PDB entry 7OBQ | electron microscopy, 3.90 A resolution | chains 1 and q of the 8 polymer chains in the assembly

Chain 1:
Molecule: Srp RNA
Source organism: Canis lupus familiaris
Sequence (249 nucleotides; row label = number of the first residue in the row):
    27 GCCGGGCGCG GUGGCGCGCG CCUGUAGUCC CAGCUACUCG GGAGGCUGAG GCAGGAGGAU
    87 CGCUUCGCUA UGCCGAUCGG GUGUCCGCAC UAAGUUCGGC AUCAAUAUGG UGACCUCCCG
   147 GGAGCGGGGG ACCACCAGGU UGCCUAAGGA GGGGUGAACC GGCCCAGGUC GGAAACGGAG
   207 CAGGUCAAAA CUCCCGUGCU GAUCAGUAGU GGGAUCGCGC CUGUGAAUAG CAUAGCGAGA
   267 CCCCGUCUC
Not modelled in the structure: 27-93, 259-275

Chain q:
Name: Signal recognition particle 19
Source organism: Canis lupus familiaris
Reference sequence: J9PAS6 (J9PAS6_CANLF); residues 1-144 here = UniProt positions 1-144
Sequence (144 residues; each row starts with the number of its first residue):
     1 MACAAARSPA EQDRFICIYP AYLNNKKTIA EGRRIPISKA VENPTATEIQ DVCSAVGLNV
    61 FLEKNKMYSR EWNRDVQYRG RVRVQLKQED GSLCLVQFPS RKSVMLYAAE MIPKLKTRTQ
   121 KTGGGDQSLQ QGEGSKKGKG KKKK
Not modelled in the structure: 1-13, 118-144

Interface between chain 1 and chain q:
Contacting residue pairs - 38 pairs, chain 1 then chain q:
  C140(1) - Thr28(q)  phosphate contact
  C140(1) - Ala30(q)  phosphate contact
  C141(1) - Thr28(q)  phosphate contact
  C141(1) - Ile29(q)  hydrogen bond to the phosphate
  C141(1) - Arg33(q)  salt bridge to the phosphate
  C141(1) - Ile37(q)  phosphate contact
  U142(1) - Arg33(q)  salt bridge to the phosphate
  U142(1) - Pro36(q)  phosphate contact
  U142(1) - Ile37(q)  phosphate contact
  G147(1) - Arg14(q)  hydrogen bond to the phosphate
  G147(1) - Arg34(q)  base contact
  G147(1) - Arg101(q)  hydrogen bond to the base
  G148(1) - Arg14(q)  salt bridge to the phosphate
  G148(1) - Phe15(q)  hydrogen bond to the sugar
  G148(1) - Ile16(q)  phosphate contact
  G148(1) - Cys17(q)  hydrogen bond to the sugar
  G148(1) - Arg101(q)  phosphate contact
  A149(1) - Ile16(q)  phosphate contact
  A149(1) - Cys17(q)  hydrogen bond to the sugar
  A149(1) - Tyr19(q)  hydrogen bond to the sugar
  A149(1) - Tyr22(q)  phosphate contact
  A149(1) - Arg101(q)  salt bridge to the phosphate
  G150(1) - Tyr22(q)  hydrogen bond to the phosphate
  G150(1) - Tyr68(q)  phosphate contact
  C151(1) - Arg34(q)  base contact
  C151(1) - Tyr68(q)  hydrogen bond to the phosphate
  C151(1) - Arg70(q)  salt bridge to the phosphate
  C196(1) - Met67(q)  phosphate contact
  C196(1) - Ser69(q)  hydrogen bond to the sugar
  G197(1) - Lys66(q)  phosphate contact
  G197(1) - Met67(q)  sugar contact
  G197(1) - Ser69(q)  hydrogen bond to the sugar
  G197(1) - Arg81(q)  hydrogen bond to the phosphate
  G198(1) - Lys66(q)  salt bridge to the phosphate
  G198(1) - Arg81(q)  salt bridge to the phosphate
  G203(1) - Ser69(q)  base contact
  G204(1) - Arg70(q)  sugar contact
  A205(1) - Arg70(q)  sugar contact
Also at the interface, not in a pair above, chain 1 (16 interface residues in all): G146, G206
Also at the interface, not in a pair above, chain q (22 interface residues in all): Glu31, Trp72

Overview:
The interface between chain 1 and chain q involves 16 residues on one side and 22 on the other, with 12
hydrogen bonds and 7 salt bridges. Polar contacts include G147(1)-Arg101(q), G148(1)-Phe15(q) and
G148(1)-Cys17(q).
Chain 1 is Srp RNA and chain q is Signal recognition particle 19, both from Canis lupus familiaris; the
structure, SRP-SR at the distal site conformation, was determined by electron microscopy.
